Entry 6VIX (X-ray diffraction, 2.12 A resolution); this record covers chain A.

== Chain A ==
Name: Bromodomain-containing protein 4
Organism: Homo sapiens
Notes: fragment: Bromodomain 2
UniProt: O60885 (BRD4_HUMAN); residue numbers follow UniProt; this construct covers 352-457
Chain sequence (110 residues; each row starts with the number of its first residue):
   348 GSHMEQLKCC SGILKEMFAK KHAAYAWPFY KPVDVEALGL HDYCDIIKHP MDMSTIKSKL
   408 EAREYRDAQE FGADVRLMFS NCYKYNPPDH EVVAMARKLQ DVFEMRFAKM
Unresolved in the structure: 348-349, 457
Differences from the reference sequence: expression tag (348-351)
Residues lining bound ligands: QYV (4-[2-(2,4-difluorophenoxy)-5-(methylsulfonyl)phenyl]-N-ethyl-6-methyl-7-oxo-6,7-dihydro-1H-pyrrolo[2,3-c]pyridine-2-carboxamide): Trp-374, Pro-375, Phe-376, Pro-379, Val-380, Asp-381, Leu-385, Leu-387, Cys-429, Tyr-432, Asn-433, Pro-434, His-437, Glu-438, Val-439, Met-442
Curated features (UniProtKB/Swiss-Prot):
  - site: Asn-433 (Acetylated histone binding)
  - natural variant: Tyr-390 (Y390C: Found in a patient with a neurodevelopmental syndrome; uncertain significance), Tyr-430 (Y430C: In CDLS6)
  - mutagenesis: Asn-433 (N433A: Abolishes binding to acetylated histones)

== Overview ==
Chain A binds compound QYV. From UniProt: one mutagenesis site.
Chain A is Bromodomain-containing protein 4 (Homo sapiens); the structure, BRD4_Bromodomain2 complex with
pyrrolopyridone compound 18, was determined by X-ray diffraction (same publication as 6VIW, 6VIY and 6VIZ).
